Entry 3H5N (X-ray diffraction, 1.90 A resolution); this record covers chains B and C of the 4 polymer chains in the assembly.

# Chain B (and C)
Molecule: MccB protein
Organism: Escherichia coli
Notes: chain C of this document is another copy of the same molecule, construct and numbering; everything in this record applies to it too
UniProt: Q47506 (Q47506_ECOLX); residues 1-350 here = UniProt positions 1-350
Sequence (353 residues; each row starts with the number of its first residue; numbers below 1 keep their minus sign (Gly-2 is residue -2)):
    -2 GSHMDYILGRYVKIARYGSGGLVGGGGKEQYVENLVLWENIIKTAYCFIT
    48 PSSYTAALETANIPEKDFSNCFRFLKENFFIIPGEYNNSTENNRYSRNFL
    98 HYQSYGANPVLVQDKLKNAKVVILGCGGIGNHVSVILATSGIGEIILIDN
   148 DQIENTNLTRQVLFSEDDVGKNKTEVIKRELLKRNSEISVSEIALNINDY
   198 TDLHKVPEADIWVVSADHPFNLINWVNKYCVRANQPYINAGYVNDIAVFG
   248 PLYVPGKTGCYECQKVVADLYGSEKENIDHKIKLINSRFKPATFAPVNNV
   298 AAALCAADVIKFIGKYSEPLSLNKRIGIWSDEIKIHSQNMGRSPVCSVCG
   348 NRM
Unresolved in the structure: -2 to 0, 263-271, 348-350 (chain C: -2 to 0, 86-89, 263-268, 349-350)
Sequence notes: expression tag (-2 to 0)

# Interface between chain B and chain C
Pairs across the interface - 11 pairs, chain B then chain C:
  Thr87(B) - Asn31(C)
  Asn89(B) - Tyr28(C)
  Asn89(B) - Val29(C)
  Asn89(B) - Glu30(C)  hydrogen bond (side chain-backbone)
  Glu189(B) - His333(C)  hydrogen bond (backbone-side chain)
  His201(B) - Gln261(C)
  His201(B) - Asn336(C)  hydrogen bond (backbone-side chain)
  His201(B) - Ser340(C)  hydrogen bond
  Lys202(B) - Asn336(C)
  Val203(B) - Asn336(C)
  Pro204(B) - Asn336(C)
Other interface residues (no listed pair), chain B (9 interface residues in all): Ile190, Arg229
Other interface residues (no listed pair), chain C (11 interface residues in all): Cys260, Ser334, Pro341

# In short
9 residues of chain B face 11 of chain C across their interface, with 4 hydrogen bonds. Polar contacts include
Asn89(B)-Glu30(C), Glu189(B)-His333(C) and His201(B)-Asn336(C).
Both chains are MccB protein (Escherichia coli). Entry 3H5N (Crystal structure of E. coli MccB + ATP) was
determined by X-ray diffraction together with 3H5A, 3H5R, 3H9G, 3H9J and 3H9Q from the same study.
